PDB entry 8JOU | electron microscopy, 4.10 A resolution (low resolution: residue-level contacts below are approximate; hydrogen-bond / salt-bridge calls are withheld) | chains a and A of the 14 polymer chains in the assembly

[Chain a]
Protein: Virion-associated phage protein
Organism: Ralstonia phage GP4
UniProt: A0A345GU11 (A0A345GU11_9CAUD); residue numbers follow UniProt; this construct covers 1-140
Amino-acid sequence (140 residues; numbered 1 to 140; the number before each row is that of its first residue):
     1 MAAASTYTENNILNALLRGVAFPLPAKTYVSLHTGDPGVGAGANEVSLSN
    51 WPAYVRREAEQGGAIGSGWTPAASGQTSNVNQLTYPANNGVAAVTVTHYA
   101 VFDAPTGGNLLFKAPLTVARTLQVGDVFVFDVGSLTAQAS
Not modelled in the structure: 1-2, 139-140

[Chain A]
Protein: rope protein of phage GP4
Organism: Ralstonia phage GP4
Amino-acid sequence (120 residues; row label = number of the first residue in the row; X marks 120 residues of unknown identity (built as UNK)):
     1 XXXXXXXXXXXXXXXXXXXXXXXXXXXXXXXXXXXXXXXXXXXXXXXXXX
    51 XXXXXXXXXXXXXXXXXXXXXXXXXXXXXXXXXXXXXXXXXXXXXXXXXX
   101 XXXXXXXXXXXXXXXXXXXX
Not modelled in the structure: 119-120

[How chain a and chain A interact]
Chain a side of the interface, 23 residues: Ala-3, Ala-4, Glu-9, Tyr-99, Ala-114, Pro-115, Leu-116, Thr-117, Val-118, Arg-120, Leu-122, Gly-125, Asp-126, Val-127, Phe-128, Val-129, Phe-130, Asp-131, Ser-134, Leu-135, Thr-136, Ala-137, Gln-138

[Summary]
Chain a and chain A make no direct contact in this assembly.
Here chain a is Virion-associated phage protein and chain A is rope protein of phage GP4, both from Ralstonia
phage GP4. Entry 8JOU (Fiber I and fiber-tail-adaptor of phage GP4) was determined by electron microscopy
together with 8JOV from the same study.
